8JYZ - chains A and B of the 22 polymer chains in the assembly; structure by electron microscopy, 3.63 A resolution.

[Chain A]
Molecule: Gasdermin-like protein rcd-1-1
Organism: Neurospora crassa
UniProt: Q7SBA0 (RCD11_NEUCR); residues 1-257 here = UniProt positions 1-257
Amino-acid sequence (261 residues; numbered -3 to 257; the number before each row is that of its first residue; numbers below 1 keep their minus sign (Ser-3 is residue -3)):
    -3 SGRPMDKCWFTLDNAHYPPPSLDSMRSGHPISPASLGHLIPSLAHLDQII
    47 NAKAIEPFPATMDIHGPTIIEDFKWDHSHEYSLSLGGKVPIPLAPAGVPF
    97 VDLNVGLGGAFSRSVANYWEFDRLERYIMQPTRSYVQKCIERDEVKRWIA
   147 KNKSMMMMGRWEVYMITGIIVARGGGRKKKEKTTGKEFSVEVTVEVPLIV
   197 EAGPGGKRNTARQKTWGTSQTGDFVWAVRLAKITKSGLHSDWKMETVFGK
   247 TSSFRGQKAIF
Unresolved in the structure: -3 to 0, 87-98, 189-199
Differences from the reference sequence: expression tag (-3 to 0)

[Chain B]
Molecule: Gasdermin-like protein rcd-1-2
Organism: Neurospora crassa
UniProt: P0DW10 (RCD12_NEUCS); residue numbers follow UniProt; this construct covers 1-244
Amino-acid sequence (248 residues; numbered -3 to 244; the number before each row is that of its first residue; numbers below 1 keep their minus sign (Ser-3 is residue -3)):
    -3 SGRPMDNEEWFPLKQTHYPPPTIPSMKTGHPTGPISIGHIIPDLRHLDNV
    47 INCKGFEPFPPNMDVFTAHYEQCHFGDHLNSEFVVQAKAAAPIENIVPGV
    97 DVTGSAGLHHTNITSDRWEYDSVVEYAVYPTRQYIDRLLESKEVRQYIQK
   147 SKKLLGGWCVYMVTGIMVARGGGRNVTSEEKGAGVSGNVGFQVPGIGEFA
   197 PEVGWDTKTKTKVNAHHTTDFVCAIRLVKIAKSGLRSSWTMKKVTREF
Unresolved in the structure: -3 to 3, 84-100, 187-194, 243-244
Differences from the reference sequence: expression tag (-3 to 0); conflict Glu90 (Lys in P0DW10), Arg141 (Lys in P0DW10), Thr173 (Val in P0DW10), Ser182 (Phe in P0DW10)

[Chain A / chain B interface]
Contacting residue pairs (58; chain A residue first):
  Asp2(A) with Lys10(B), salt bridge; Gln11(B), hydrogen bond (backbone-side chain)
  Cys4(A) with His13(B)
  Trp5(A) with His13(B), hydrogen bond
  Thr57(A) with Lys50(B)
  His61(A) with Pro15(B); Pro30(B)
  Thr64(A) with Thr12(B); Thr215(B)
  Ile65(A) with Thr214(B); Thr215(B)
  Ile66(A) with His213(B)
  Glu67(A) with His212(B), hydrogen bond (backbone-backbone); Thr214(B), hydrogen bond
  Asp68(A) with Asn210(B)
  Phe69(A) with Val209(B), hydrophobic; Asn210(B)
  Lys70(A) with Lys208(B); Val209(B); Asn210(B), hydrogen bond (backbone-backbone)
  Trp71(A) with Lys208(B); Val209(B), hydrophobic
  Asp72(A) with Lys206(B); Thr207(B); Lys208(B), hydrogen bond (backbone-backbone)
  His73(A) with Thr205(B); Lys206(B); Thr207(B)
  Ser74(A) with Lys204(B); Thr205(B); Lys206(B), hydrogen bond (backbone-backbone)
  His75(A) with Thr203(B); Lys204(B); Thr205(B)
  Glu76(A) with Thr203(B); Lys204(B), hydrogen bond (backbone-backbone); Lys206(B), salt bridge
  Tyr77(A) with Asp202(B); Thr203(B)
  Ser78(A) with Gly200(B); Asp202(B), hydrogen bond (backbone-backbone)
  Leu79(A) with Gly200(B)
  Ser80(A) with Glu198(B); Val199(B); Gly200(B), hydrogen bond (backbone-backbone)
  Leu81(A) with Glu198(B)
  Gly82(A) with Ala196(B); Pro197(B); Glu198(B)
  Lys84(A) with Phe195(B)
  Val85(A) with Phe195(B), hydrophobic
  Arg122(A) with Thr12(B); His13(B)
  Ile124(A) with His13(B)
  Gln126(A) with Tyr14(B); Asp44(B)
  Arg225(A) with Asp44(B), salt bridge
  Thr242(A) with Asp44(B)
Also at the interface, not in a pair above, chain A (35 interface residues in all): Gly62, Met240, Glu241, Phe244
Also at the interface, not in a pair above, chain B (33 interface residues in all): Arg41, His42, Asn45, Trp201, Ala211

[In short]
35 residues of chain A face 33 of chain B across their interface; the contacts include 10 hydrogen bonds and 3
salt bridges. Polar contacts include Asp2(A)-Lys10(B), Glu76(A)-Lys206(B) and Arg225(A)-Asp44(B).
Here chain A is Gasdermin-like protein rcd-1-1 and chain B is Gasdermin-like protein rcd-1-2, both from
Neurospora crassa. Entry 8JYZ (Cryo-EM structure of RCD-1 pore from Neurospora crassa) was determined by
electron microscopy, deposited together with 8JYX, 8JYV and 8JYY.
